PDB entry 3KJ4 | X-ray diffraction, 3.10 A resolution | chains L and A of the 3 polymer chains in the assembly

[Chain L]
Molecule: Fab fragment 1D9 light chain
From: Mus musculus
Notes: antibody fragment or engineered binder
Sequence (219 residues; numbered 1 to 219; the number before each row is that of its first residue):
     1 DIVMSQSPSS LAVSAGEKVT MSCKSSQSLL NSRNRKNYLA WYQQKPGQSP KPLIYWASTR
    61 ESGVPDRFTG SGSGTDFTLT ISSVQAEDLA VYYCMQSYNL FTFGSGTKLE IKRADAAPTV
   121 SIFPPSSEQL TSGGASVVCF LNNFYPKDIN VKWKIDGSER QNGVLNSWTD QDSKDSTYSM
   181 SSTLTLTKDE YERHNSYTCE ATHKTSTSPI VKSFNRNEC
Disulfides: Cys23-Cys94, Cys139-Cys199

[Chain A]
Molecule: Reticulon-4 receptor
From: Rattus norvegicus
Reference sequence: Q99M75 (RTN4R_RAT); numbering as in UniProt (aligned over 27-312)
Sequence (286 residues; numbered 27 to 312; the number before each row is that of its first residue):
    27 CPGACVCYNE PKVTTSCPQQ GLQAVPTGIP ASSQRIFLHG NRISYVPAAS FQSCRNLTIL
    87 WLHSNALAGI DAAAFTGLTL LEQLDLSDNA QLRVVDPTTF RGLGHLHTLH LDRCGLQELG
   147 PGLFRGLAAL QYLYLQDNNL QALPDNTFRD LGNLTHLFLH GNRIPSVPEH AFRGLHSLDR
   207 LLLHQNHVAR VHPHAFRDLG RLMTLYLFAN NLSMLPAEVL VPLRSLQYLR LNDNPWVCDC
   267 RARPLWAWLQ KFRGSSSEVP CNLPQRLAGR DLKRLAASDL EGCAVA
Unresolved in the structure: 310-312
Disulfides: Cys27-Cys33, Cys31-Cys43, Cys264-Cys287
UniProt features mapped onto this chain:
  - glycosylation: Asn82 (N-linked (GlcNAc...) asparagine)

[Chain L / chain A interface]
Contacting residue pairs (8):
  Asn31(L) - Tyr71(A)
  Arg33(L) - Ala94(A)
  Arg33(L) - Leu118(A)
  Asn34(L) - Ser70(A)  hydrogen bond
  Asn34(L) - Tyr71(A)
  Asn34(L) - Ala94(A)
  Tyr38(L) - Tyr71(A)
  Trp56(L) - Gln49(A)
Also at the interface, not in a pair above, chain L (6 interface residues in all): Lys36
Also at the interface, not in a pair above, chain A (7 interface residues in all): Ala50, Gly95

[Summary]
The interface between chain L and chain A involves 6 residues on one side and 7 on the other, with 1 hydrogen
bond. Its one hydrogen-bonded contact is Asn34(L)-Ser70(A).
Here chain L is Fab fragment 1D9 light chain (Mus musculus) and chain A is Reticulon-4 receptor (Rattus
norvegicus). Entry 3KJ4 (Structure of rat Nogo receptor bound to 1D9 antagonist antibody) was determined by
X-ray diffraction.
